PDB entry 7O1G | X-ray diffraction, 3.03 A resolution | chains D and A

== Chain D ==
Name: Putative acyltransferase Rv0859
Source organism: Mycobacterium tuberculosis H37Rv
Notes: EC 2.3.1.-
Reference sequence: O53871 (Y0859_MYCTU); numbering as in UniProt (aligned over 1-403)
Chain sequence (403 residues; each row starts with the number of its first residue):
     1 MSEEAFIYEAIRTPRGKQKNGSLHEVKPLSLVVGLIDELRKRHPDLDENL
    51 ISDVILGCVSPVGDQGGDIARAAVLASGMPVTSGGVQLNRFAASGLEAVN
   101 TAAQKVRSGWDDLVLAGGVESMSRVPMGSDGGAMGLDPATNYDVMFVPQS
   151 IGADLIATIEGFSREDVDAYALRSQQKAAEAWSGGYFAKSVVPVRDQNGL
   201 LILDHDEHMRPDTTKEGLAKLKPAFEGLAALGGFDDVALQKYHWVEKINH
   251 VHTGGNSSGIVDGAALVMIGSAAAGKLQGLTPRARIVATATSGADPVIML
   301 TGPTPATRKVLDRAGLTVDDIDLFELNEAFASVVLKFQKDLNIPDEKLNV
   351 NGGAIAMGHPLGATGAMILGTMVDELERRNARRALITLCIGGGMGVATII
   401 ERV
Not modelled in the structure: 1
Differences from the reference sequence: engineered mutation Ala92 (Cys in O53871)
Reported in the primary citation:
  - catalytic residues: His359 (citing earlier work)

== Chain A ==
Name: 3-hydroxyacyl-CoA dehydrogenase
Source organism: Mycobacterium tuberculosis H37Rv
Notes: EC 1.1.1.35
Reference sequence: O53872 (O53872_MYCTU); numbering as in UniProt (aligned over 1-720)
Chain sequence (736 residues; row label = number of the first residue in the row; numbers below 1 keep their minus sign (Met-15 is residue -15)):
   -15 MGSSHHHHHHSQDPNSMPDNTIQWDKDADGIVTLTMDDPSGSTNVMNEAY
    35 IESMGKAVDRLVAEKDSITGVVVASAKKTFFAGGDVKTMIQARPEDAGDV
    85 FNTVETIKRQLRTLETLGKPVVAAINGAALGGGLEIALACHHRIAADVKG
   135 SQLGLPAVTLGLLPGGGGVTRTVRMFGIQNAFVSVLAQGTRFKPAKAKEI
   185 GLVDELVATVEELVPAAKAWIKEELKANPDGAGVQPWDKKGYKMPGGTPS
   235 SPGLAAILPSFPSNLRKQLKGAPMPAPRAILAAAVEGAQVDFDTASRIES
   285 RYFASLVTGQVAKNMMQAFFFDLQAINAGGSRPEGIGKTPIKRIGVLGAG
   335 MMGAGIAYVSAKAGYEVVLKDVSLEAAAKGKGYSEKLEAKALERGRTTQE
   385 RSDALLARITPTADAADFKGVDFVIEAVFENQELKHKVFGEIEDIVEPNA
   435 ILGSNTSTLPITGLATGVKRQEDFIGIAFFSPVDKMPLVEIIKGEKTSDE
   485 ALARVFDYTLAIGKTPIVVNDSRGFFTSRVIGTFVNEALAMLGEGVEPAS
   535 IEQAGSQAGYPAPPLQLSDELNLELMHKIAVATRKGVEDAGGTYQPHPAE
   585 AVVEKMIELGRSGRLKGAGFYEYADGKRSGLWPGLRETFKSGSSQPPLQD
   635 MIDRMLFAEALETQKCLDEGVLTSTADANIGSIMGIGFPPWTGGSAQFIV
   685 GYSGPAGTGKAAFVARARELAAAYGDRFLPPESLLS
Not modelled in the structure: -15 to -14, -6 to 0
Differences from the reference sequence: initiating methionine (-15); expression tag (-14 to 0); engineered mutation Ala141 (Glu in O53872), Ala462 (His in O53872)
Reported in the primary citation:
  - catalytic residues: Glu119 (citing earlier work)

== Chain D / chain A interface ==
Residue-residue contacts (50):
  Gly135(D) - Pro243(A)
  Leu136(D) - Pro233(A)
  Leu136(D) - Ala239(A)  hydrophobic
  Leu136(D) - Leu242(A)
  Asp137(D) - Glu270(A)
  Pro138(D) - Pro246(A)  hydrophobic
  Pro138(D) - Leu265(A)  hydrophobic
  Pro138(D) - Val269(A)  hydrophobic
  Ala139(D) - Arg262(A)
  Ala139(D) - Glu270(A)
  Ala139(D) - Tyr286(A)
  Asn141(D) - Pro243(A)  hydrogen bond (side chain-backbone)
  Asn141(D) - Pro246(A)
  Tyr142(D) - Pro246(A)
  Tyr142(D) - Leu249(A)  hydrophobic
  Tyr142(D) - Arg250(A)  hydrogen bond (backbone-side chain)
  Tyr142(D) - Leu253(A)
  Tyr142(D) - Arg262(A)
  Asp143(D) - Arg262(A)  salt bridge
  Met145(D) - Arg250(A)
  Phe146(D) - Pro243(A)  hydrophobic
  Leu231(D) - Asn248(A)
  Gly232(D) - Ser244(A)
  Gly232(D) - Ser247(A)  hydrogen bond (backbone-side chain)
  Gly232(D) - Asn248(A)  hydrogen bond (backbone-side chain)
  Gly233(D) - Ser247(A)
  Gly233(D) - Asn248(A)
  Gly233(D) - Lys251(A)
  Phe234(D) - Pro243(A)
  Phe234(D) - Ser244(A)
  Phe234(D) - Ser247(A)
  Asp236(D) - Lys251(A)  salt bridge
  Val237(D) - Ser247(A)
  Val237(D) - Arg250(A)
  Leu239(D) - Gln537(A)  hydrogen bond (backbone-side chain)
  Gln240(D) - Arg250(A)  hydrogen bond (side chain-backbone)
  Gln240(D) - Lys254(A)
  Gln240(D) - Gly255(A)
  Gln240(D) - Gln537(A)
  Gln240(D) - Gln541(A)  hydrogen bond (backbone-side chain)
  His243(D) - Ala533(A)
  His243(D) - Ser534(A)  hydrogen bond
  His243(D) - Gln537(A)
  His243(D) - Leu632(A)
  Trp244(D) - Glu531(A)
  Trp244(D) - Ala533(A)
  Trp244(D) - Ser534(A)
  Val245(D) - Ala533(A)
  Glu246(D) - Gly614(A)
  Glu246(D) - Leu615(A)  hydrogen bond (side chain-backbone)
Also at the interface, not in a pair above, chain A (29 interface residues in all): Ala256, Ala266

== In short ==
22 residues of chain D and 29 residues of chain A are in contact, with 9 hydrogen bonds and 2 salt bridges.
Polar contacts include Asp143(D)-Arg262(A), Asp236(D)-Lys251(A) and Asn141(D)-Pro243(A). From the paper:
catalytic residues His359(D) and Glu119(A).
Here chain D is Putative acyltransferase Rv0859 and chain A is 3-hydroxyacyl-CoA dehydrogenase, both from
Mycobacterium tuberculosis H37Rv. Entry 7O1G (Structure of Mycobacterium tuberculosis beta-oxidation
trifunctional enzyme alpha-E141A-H462A, beta-C92A mutant) was determined by X-ray diffraction, deposited
together with 7O1I, 7O1J, 7O1K, 7O1L, 7O1M, 7O4Q and 4 further entries.
